PDB entry 6D6U | electron microscopy, 3.92 A resolution | chains C and D of the 9 polymer chains in the assembly

# Chain C
Name: Gamma-aminobutyric acid receptor subunit beta-2
Organism: Homo sapiens
UniProtKB: P47870 (GBRB2_HUMAN); the construct has insertions or renumbered stretches relative to UniProt, so the offset changes along the chain: 1-307 = UniProt 25-331; 315-341 = UniProt 486-512
Sequence (341 residues; row label = number of the first residue in the row):
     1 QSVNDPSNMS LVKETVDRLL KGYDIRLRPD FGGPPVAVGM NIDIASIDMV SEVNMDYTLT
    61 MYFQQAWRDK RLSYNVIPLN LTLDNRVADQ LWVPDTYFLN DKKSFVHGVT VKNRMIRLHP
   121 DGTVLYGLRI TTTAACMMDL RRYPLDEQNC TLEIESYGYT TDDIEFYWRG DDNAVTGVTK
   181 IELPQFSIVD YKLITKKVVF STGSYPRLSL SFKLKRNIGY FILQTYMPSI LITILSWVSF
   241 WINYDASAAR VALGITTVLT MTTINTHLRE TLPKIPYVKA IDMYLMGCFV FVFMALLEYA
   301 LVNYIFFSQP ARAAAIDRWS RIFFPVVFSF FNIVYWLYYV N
Disordered / not traced: 1-7, 341
Construct notes: linker (308-314)
Curated features (UniProtKB/Swiss-Prot):
  - binding site (histamine): Tyr97, Ser156, Tyr157, Thr202
  - binding site (4-aminobutanoate): Tyr157, Thr202
  - glycosylation (N-linked (GlcNAc...) asparagine): Asn8, Asn80, Asn149
Disulfide bonds: Cys136-Cys150
Covalently attached groups: N-acetylglucosamine (NAG) linked to Asn80, Asn149
Small-molecule neighbours: gamma-amino-butanoic acid (ABU): Tyr97, Glu155, Ser156, Tyr157, Phe200, Thr202, Tyr205
Reported in the primary citation:
  - specificity-determining residues: Gln64 (proposed by the authors, not directly observed)

# Chain D
Name: Gamma-aminobutyric acid receptor subunit alpha-1
Organism: Homo sapiens
UniProtKB: P14867 (GBRA1_HUMAN); the construct has insertions or renumbered stretches relative to UniProt, so the offset changes along the chain: 1-312 = UniProt 28-339; 320-358 = UniProt 418-456
Sequence (358 residues; each row starts with the number of its first residue):
     1 QPSLQDELKD NTTVFTRILD RLLDGYDNRL RPGLGERVTE VKTDIFVTSF GPVSDHDMEY
    61 TIDVFFRQSW KDERLKFKGP MTVLRLNNLM ASKIWTPDTF FHNGKKSVAH NMTMPNKLLR
   121 ITEDGTLLYT MRLTVRAECP MHLEDFPMDA HACPLKFGSY AYTRAEVVYE WTREPARSVV
   181 VAEDGSRLNQ YDLLGQTVDS GIVQSSTGEY VVMTTHFHLK RKIGYFVIQT YLPCIMTVIL
   241 SQVSFWLNRE SVPARTVFGV TTVLTMTTLS ISARNSLPKV AYATAMDWFI AVCYAFVFSA
   301 LIEFATVNYF TKSQPARAAK IDRLSRIAFP LLFGIFNLVY WATYLNREPQ LKAPTPHQ
Disordered / not traced: 1-9, 348-358
Construct notes: linker (313-319)
Curated features (UniProtKB/Swiss-Prot):
  - binding site (4-aminobutanoate): Arg67, Thr130
  - binding site (3alpha-hydroxy-5alpha-pregnan-11,20-dione): Trp246
  - glycosylation (N-linked (GlcNAc...) asparagine): Asn11, Asn111
Disulfide bonds: Cys139-Cys153, Cys234-Cys293
Covalently attached groups: N-acetylglucosamine (NAG) linked to Asn111
Small-molecule neighbours:
  - gamma-amino-butanoic acid (ABU): Phe65, Arg67, Leu118, Thr130
  - Flumazenil (FYP; ethyl 8-fluoro-5-methyl-6-oxo-5,6-dihydro-4H-imidazo[1,5-a][1,4]benzodiazepine-3-carboxylate): Phe100, His102, Ser159, Tyr160, Ser205, Ser206, Thr207, Tyr210

# Interface between chain C and chain D
Pairs across the interface (68):
  Asp24(C) with Thr16(D), hydrogen bond
  Ile25(C) with Asn87(D); Leu89(D), hydrophobic
  Arg26(C) with Leu19(D); Asp20(D), salt bridge; Asn87(D)
  Leu27(C) with Thr12(D); Phe15(D), hydrophobic; Thr16(D)
  Phe31(C) with Phe15(D), hydrophobic; Met81(D); Leu84(D), hydrophobic
  Gly32(C) with Met81(D)
  Val93(C) with Met114(D)
  Asp95(C) with Asn88(D); Met114(D)
  Thr96(C) with Thr113(D), hydrogen bond (backbone-side chain)
  Tyr97(C) with Phe65(D); Asn116(D); Arg132(D)
  Phe98(C) with Met112(D), hydrophobic; Arg132(D)
  Asp101(C) with His110(D); Arg132(D), salt bridge
  Lys102(C) with His110(D)
  Ser104(C) with Met112(D), hydrogen bond
  Leu128(C) with Thr113(D)
  Ile130(C) with Met112(D), hydrophobic
  Met137(C) with Arg187(D)
  Tyr157(C) with Phe65(D), hydrophobic; Asn116(D); Lys117(D); Thr130(D), hydrogen bond; Met131(D), hydrogen bond (side chain-backbone); Arg132(D)
  Gly158(C) with Leu118(D)
  Tyr159(C) with Arg85(D)
  Thr160(C) with Arg120(D)
  Asp163(C) with Arg85(D), salt bridge
  Phe200(C) with Phe46(D), hydrophobic
  Ser201(C) with Arg67(D)
  Tyr205(C) with Arg120(D), hydrogen bond
  Ile255(C) with Phe258(D), hydrophobic; Thr261(D)
  Leu259(C) with Thr261(D); Leu264(D), hydrophobic; Thr265(D)
  Thr266(C) with Ser272(D)
  Arg269(C) with Ile228(D); Gln229(D), hydrogen bond
  Pro276(C) with Asn189(D); Gln190(D); Tyr225(D)
  Tyr277(C) with Tyr225(D)
  Val278(C) with Gly224(D); Tyr225(D), hydrophobic; Ile228(D), hydrophobic
  Asp282(C) with Tyr225(D)
  Met286(C) with Leu232(D), hydrophobic
  Phe289(C) with Met236(D), hydrophobic
  Phe293(C) with Met236(D); Ile239(D), hydrophobic; Leu240(D), hydrophobic
  Leu296(C) with Leu240(D), hydrophobic
  Leu297(C) with Val243(D), hydrophobic
  Ala300(C) with Val243(D), hydrophobic
  Tyr304(C) with Trp246(D); Arg326(D)
Interface residues without a listed pair, chain C (52 interface residues in all): Met55, Trp92, Leu99, Val106, Thr132, Thr202, Ser247, Val251, Val258, Thr262, Ile275, Met283
Interface residues without a listed pair, chain D (52 interface residues in all): Thr48, Met90, Lys93, Leu128, Ser251, Ala254, Val257, Thr268

# Summary
The chain C/chain D interface involves 52 residues from each chain, with 7 hydrogen bonds and 3 salt bridges.
Polar contacts include Arg26(C)-Asp20(D), Asp101(C)-Arg132(D) and Asp163(C)-Arg85(D). Gamma-amino-butanoic
acid is bound between chain C and chain D. Bound to chain D: Flumazenil. Covalently linked
N-acetylglucosamine: at Asn80(C) and Asn149(C). From the paper: the specificity determinant Gln64(C).
Chain C is Gamma-aminobutyric acid receptor subunit beta-2 and chain D is Gamma-aminobutyric acid receptor
subunit alpha-1, both from Homo sapiens; the structure, Human GABA-A receptor alpha1-beta2-gamma2 subtype in
complex with GABA and flumazenil, conformation A, was determined by electron microscopy together with 6D6T
from the same study.
